8E2L - chains A and F of the 7 polymer chains in the assembly; structure by electron microscopy, 3.51 A resolution.

# Chain A (and F)
Protein: Twinkle mtDNA helicase
Organism: Lates calcarifer
Notes: chain F of this document is another copy of the same molecule, construct and numbering; everything in this record applies to it too
UniProt: A0A4W6C5C5 (A0A4W6C5C5_LATCA); residues 1-517 here correspond to UniProt positions 128-644 (UniProt number = residue number + 127)
Amino-acid sequence (542 residues; numbered 1 to 542; the number before each row is that of its first residue):
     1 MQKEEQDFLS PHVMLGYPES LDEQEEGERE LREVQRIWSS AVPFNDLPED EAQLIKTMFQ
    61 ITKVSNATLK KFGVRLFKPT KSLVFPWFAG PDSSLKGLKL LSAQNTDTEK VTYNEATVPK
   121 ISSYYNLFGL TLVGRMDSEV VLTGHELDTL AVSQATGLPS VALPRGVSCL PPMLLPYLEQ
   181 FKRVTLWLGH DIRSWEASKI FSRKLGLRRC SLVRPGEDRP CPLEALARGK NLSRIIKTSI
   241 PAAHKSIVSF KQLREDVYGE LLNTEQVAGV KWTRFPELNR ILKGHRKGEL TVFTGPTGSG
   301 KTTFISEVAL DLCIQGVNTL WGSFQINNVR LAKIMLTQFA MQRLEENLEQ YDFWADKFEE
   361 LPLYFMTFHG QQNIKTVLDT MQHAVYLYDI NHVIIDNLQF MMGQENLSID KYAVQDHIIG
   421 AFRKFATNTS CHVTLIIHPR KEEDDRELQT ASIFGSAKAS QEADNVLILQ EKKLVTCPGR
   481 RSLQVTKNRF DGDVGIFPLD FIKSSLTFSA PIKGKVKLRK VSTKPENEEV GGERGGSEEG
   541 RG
Unresolved in the structure: 1-47, 405-409, 513-542 (chain F: 1-243, 260-268, 405-408, 513-542)
Construct notes: engineered mutation Gln325 (Glu452 in A0A4W6C5C5)
Residues lining bound ligands: ATP (adenosine-5'-triphosphate): Gln461, Lys487, Asn488, Arg489, Phe490, Asp491, Gly492
What the authors report for this chain:
  - binding site for ATP: Lys301, Gln325, His438, Gln461, Arg481, Lys487, Arg489, Phe501
  - mutagenesis - R481A (10-fold), F501A (10-fold), F501Y: decreased binding to ATP
  - mutagenesis - H438A, R489A: decreased catalytic activity on ATP
  - mutagenesis - H438A, R440A, S456A, R489A: abolished binding to the 15-nt DNA strand
  - binding site for the 15-nt DNA strand: Tyr412, Arg440, Lys441, Gly455, Ser456, Ala457
  - mutagenesis - R440A, S456A: abolished catalytic activity
  - mutagenesis - K441A: decreased expression
  - conformationally variable residues (side-chain flip): Lys441
  - mutagenesis - W195L, K199E, Y386A, Y388C: decreased catalytic activity
  - disease-associated variants - W195L, K199E, Y388C: decreased catalytic activity
  - mutagenesis - Y386A: decreased stability
  - disease-associated variants - W195L, K199E, Y388C: decreased stability
  - mutagenesis - E325Q: abolished catalytic activity on ATP
  - mutagenesis - E325Q: unchanged binding to the 15-nt DNA strand
  - catalytic residues: His438
  - self-association interface (contacts with another copy of this molecule); pairs are residue here / residue on that copy: Arg254-Asp352 (salt bridge), Ile247

# How chain A and chain F interact
Residue-residue contacts (17):
  Asn328(A) - Ile247(F)
  Val329(A) - Asp256(F)
  Lys333(A) - Val257(F)
  Leu336(A) - Val257(F)  hydrophobic
  Tyr351(A) - Arg254(F)
  Tyr351(A) - Val257(F)
  Tyr351(A) - Tyr258(F)  hydrophobic
  Glu359(A) - Phe250(F)
  Glu359(A) - Lys251(F)  salt bridge
  Glu359(A) - Arg254(F)  salt bridge
  Leu363(A) - Val248(F)
  Leu363(A) - Ser249(F)
  Tyr364(A) - Val248(F)
  Phe365(A) - Ser246(F)
  Phe365(A) - Ile247(F)
  Thr367(A) - Lys245(F)
  His383(A) - His244(F)
Interface residues without a listed pair, chain A (18 interface residues in all): Arg330, Ala355, Phe358, Met366, Thr380, Tyr388, Gln404
Interface residues without a listed pair, chain F (13 interface residues in all): Ala451

# Summary
The interface between chain A and chain F involves 18 residues on one side and 13 on the other; the contacts
include 2 salt bridges. Among the polar pairs are Glu359(A)-Lys251(F) and Glu359(A)-Arg254(F). The paper
reports the catalytic residue His438(A); H438A, R440A and S456A of chain A, among others, abolish binding to
the 15-nt DNA strand; 13 substitutions were tested in all.
Both chains are Twinkle mtDNA helicase (Lates calcarifer). Entry 8E2L (Structure of Lates calcarifer Twinkle
helicase with ATP and DNA) was determined by electron microscopy.
